Entry 1N9K (X-ray diffraction, 2.20 A resolution); this record covers chains A and B.

# Chain A (and B)
Molecule: Class B acid phosphatase
Source organism: Escherichia coli
Notes: EC 3.1.3.2; chain B of this document is another copy of the same molecule, construct and numbering; everything in this record applies to it too
UniProtKB: P32697 (APHA_ECOLI); residues 1-212 here correspond to UniProt positions 26-237 (UniProt number = residue number + 25)
Sequence (212 residues; numbered 1 to 212; the number before each row is that of its first residue):
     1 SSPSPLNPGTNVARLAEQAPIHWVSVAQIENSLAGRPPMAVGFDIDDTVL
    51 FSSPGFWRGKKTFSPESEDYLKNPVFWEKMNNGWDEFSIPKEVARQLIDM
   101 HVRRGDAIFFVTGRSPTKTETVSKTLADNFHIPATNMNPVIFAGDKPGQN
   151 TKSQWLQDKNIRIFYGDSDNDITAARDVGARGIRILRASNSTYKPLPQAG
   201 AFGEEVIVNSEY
Unresolved in the structure: 1-3
Metal / ion sites: Mg2+: Asp-44, Asp-46, Asp-167

# Chain A / chain B interface
Pairs across the interface (30):
  Ala-16(A) with Glu-211(B)
  Glu-17(A) with Asn-209(B)
  Gln-18(A) with Gln-18(B); Trp-23(B); Val-208(B); Asn-209(B), hydrogen bond (backbone-side chain)
  Ala-19(A) with Trp-23(B); Val-208(B)
  Pro-20(A) with Trp-23(B); Val-24(B); Ser-25(B); Gln-28(B), hydrogen bond (backbone-side chain); Val-208(B), hydrophobic
  Ile-21(A) with Ile-21(B); Trp-23(B), hydrogen bond (backbone-backbone)
  His-22(A) with His-22(B)
  Trp-23(A) with Gln-18(B); Ala-19(B); Pro-20(B), hydrophobic; Ile-21(B), hydrogen bond (backbone-backbone); Trp-23(B)
  Val-24(A) with Pro-20(B)
  Ser-25(A) with Pro-20(B)
  Gln-28(A) with Pro-20(B)
  Val-208(A) with Gln-18(B); Ala-19(B); Pro-20(B), hydrophobic
  Asn-209(A) with Glu-17(B); Gln-18(B), hydrogen bond (side chain-backbone)
  Glu-211(A) with Ala-16(B)
Interface residues without a listed pair, chain A (16 interface residues in all): Ala-13, Tyr-212
Interface residues without a listed pair, chain B (16 interface residues in all): Ala-13, Tyr-212

# Overview
Chain A and chain B each contribute 16 residues to their interface; the contacts include 5 hydrogen bonds.
Polar contacts include Gln-18(A)/Asn-209(B), Pro-20(A)/Gln-28(B) and Ile-21(A)/Trp-23(B). Asp-44(A), Asp-46(A)
and Asp-167(A) form the Mg2+ site.
Both chains are Class B acid phosphatase (Escherichia coli). Entry 1N9K (Crystal structure of the bromide
adduct of AphA class B acid phosphatase/phosphotransferase from E. coli at ...) was determined by X-ray
diffraction, deposited together with 1N8N.
